7VVX - chains A and B of the 3 polymer chains in the assembly; structure by X-ray diffraction, 2.51 A resolution.

Chain A (and B):
Molecule: SAM-dependent methyltransferase
From: Roseovarius indicus
Notes: chain B of this document is another copy of the same molecule, construct and numbering; everything in this record applies to it too
UniProt: A0A0T5PCK9 (A0A0T5PCK9_9RHOB); numbering as in UniProt (aligned over 1-305)
Chain sequence (305 residues; row label = number of the first residue in the row):
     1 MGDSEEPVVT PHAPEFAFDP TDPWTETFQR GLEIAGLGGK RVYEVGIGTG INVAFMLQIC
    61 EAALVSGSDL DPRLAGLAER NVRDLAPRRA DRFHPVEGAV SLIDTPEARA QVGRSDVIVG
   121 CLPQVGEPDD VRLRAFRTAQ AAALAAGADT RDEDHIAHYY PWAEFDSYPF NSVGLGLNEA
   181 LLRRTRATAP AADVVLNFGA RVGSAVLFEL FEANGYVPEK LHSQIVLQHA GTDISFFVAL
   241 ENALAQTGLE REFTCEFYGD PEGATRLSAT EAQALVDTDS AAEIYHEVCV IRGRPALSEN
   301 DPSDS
Unresolved in the structure: 1-13, 136-160, 297-305 (chain B: 1-16, 298-305)
Differences from the reference sequence: engineered mutation A141 (Lys in A0A0T5PCK9), A143 (Lys in A0A0T5PCK9), A146 (Lys in A0A0T5PCK9)
Residues lining bound ligands: S-adenosylhomocysteine (SAH): W24, T25, V45, G46, G48, D69, L70, L74, V100, S101, L102, C121, L122, P123, E127, P128, V131, P161, L177
From the paper describing this entry:
  - binding site for methionine: E127, R132
  - mutagenesis - E127A, R132A, P169A/R183A, E250A: decreased catalytic activity
  - conformationally variable residues (helix shift): R132
  - mutagenesis - P169A/R183A: increased binding to Met
  - mutagenesis - P169A/R183A: decreased binding to SAM
  - mutagenesis - P169A/R183A: decreased stability

How chain A and chain B interact:
Residue-residue contacts (33):
  P169(A) with S167(B); P169(B)
  F170(A) with S167(B)
  R186(A) with R186(B); A187(B)
  A205(A) with E164(B)
  E209(A) with E164(B); F165(B); Y168(B), hydrogen bond; A180(B); R184(B), salt bridge
  E212(A) with D104(B); R109(B), salt bridge; R183(B); R184(B), salt bridge
  A213(A) with Y168(B); R183(B), hydrogen bond (backbone-side chain)
  V217(A) with R109(B)
  A245(A) with D166(B)
  Q246(A) with D166(B), hydrogen bond (backbone-side chain); S167(B); Y168(B); P169(B); N171(B); S172(B)
  T247(A) with S172(B); F236(B)
  E250(A) with W162(B)
  R251(A) with W162(B); D166(B), salt bridge
  E252(A) with Y159(B); W162(B)
  A296(A) with A187(B)
Also at the interface, not in a pair above, chain A (19 interface residues in all): S172, V206, G215, L249
Also at the interface, not in a pair above, chain B (20 interface residues in all): A163, L240

Summary:
The interface between chain A and chain B involves 19 residues on one side and 20 on the other, with 3
hydrogen bonds and 4 salt bridges. Polar pairs include E209(A)-R184(B), E212(A)-R109(B) and E212(A)-R184(B).
The paper reports a binding site for methionine at E127(A) and R132(A); E127A, R132A and P169A/R183A of chain
A, among others, reduce catalytic activity.
Both chains are SAM-dependent methyltransferase (Roseovarius indicus). Entry 7VVX (MmtN-SAH-Met complex) was
determined by X-ray diffraction together with 7VVV and 7VVW from the same study.
